7X70 - chains A and B; structure by X-ray diffraction, 1.25 A resolution.

Chain A:
Protein: E3 ubiquitin-protein ligase TRIM7
From: Homo sapiens
Notes: EC 2.3.2.27
UniProt: Q9C029 (TRIM7_HUMAN); residues 1-174 here correspond to UniProt positions 338-511 (UniProt number = residue number + 337)
Chain sequence (174 residues; each row starts with the number of its first residue; note: 1 number in that range is skipped by the numbering (no residue carries it; nothing is unmodelled there)):
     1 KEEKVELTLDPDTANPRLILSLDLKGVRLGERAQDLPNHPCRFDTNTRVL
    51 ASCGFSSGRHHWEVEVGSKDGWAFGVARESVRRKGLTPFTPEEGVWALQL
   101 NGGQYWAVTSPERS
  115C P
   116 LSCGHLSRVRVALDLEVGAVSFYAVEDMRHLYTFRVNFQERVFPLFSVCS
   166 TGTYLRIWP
Disordered / not traced: 1-4

Chain B:
Protein: peptide
Chain sequence (5 residues; each row starts with the number of its first residue):
    89 AVKLQ

How chain A and chain B interact:
Contacting residue pairs - 19 pairs, chain A then chain B:
  Arg17(A) with Leu92(B)
  Asn46(A) with Lys91(B); Leu92(B), hydrogen bond (side chain-backbone); Gln93(B), hydrogen bond (side chain-backbone)
  Thr47(A) with Leu92(B), hydrogen bond (backbone-backbone); Gln93(B)
  Arg48(A) with Gln93(B), hydrogen bond (side chain-backbone)
  Gly71(A) with Gln93(B), hydrogen bond (backbone-side chain)
  Trp72(A) with Gln93(B)
  Ala73(A) with Gln93(B)
  Leu86(A) with Lys91(B); Leu92(B), hydrophobic
  Phe89(A) with Gln93(B)
  Gln99(A) with Val90(B); Gln93(B), hydrogen bond
  Ser162(A) with Gln93(B), hydrogen bond (side chain-backbone)
  Cys164(A) with Ala89(B); Val90(B), hydrophobic; Gln93(B)
Interface residues without a listed pair, chain A (15 interface residues in all): Thr45, Asn101, Val163

Summary:
15 residues of chain A and 5 residues of chain B are in contact, with 7 hydrogen bonds. Polar contacts include
Asn46(A)-Leu92(B), Asn46(A)-Gln93(B) and Arg48(A)-Gln93(B).
Here chain A is E3 ubiquitin-protein ligase TRIM7 (Homo sapiens) and chain B is peptide. Entry 7X70 (TRIM7 in
complex with C-terminal peptide of NSP8) was determined by X-ray diffraction together with 7W0Q, 7W0S, 7W0T
and 7X6Y from the same study.
